Entry 5ML5 (X-ray diffraction, 1.90 A resolution); this record covers chain A.

[Chain A]
Name: Mitogen-activated protein kinase 14
Organism: Homo sapiens
Notes: EC 2.7.11.24
UniProt: Q16539 (MK14_HUMAN); numbering as in UniProt (aligned over 1-360)
Sequence (360 residues; each row starts with the number of its first residue):
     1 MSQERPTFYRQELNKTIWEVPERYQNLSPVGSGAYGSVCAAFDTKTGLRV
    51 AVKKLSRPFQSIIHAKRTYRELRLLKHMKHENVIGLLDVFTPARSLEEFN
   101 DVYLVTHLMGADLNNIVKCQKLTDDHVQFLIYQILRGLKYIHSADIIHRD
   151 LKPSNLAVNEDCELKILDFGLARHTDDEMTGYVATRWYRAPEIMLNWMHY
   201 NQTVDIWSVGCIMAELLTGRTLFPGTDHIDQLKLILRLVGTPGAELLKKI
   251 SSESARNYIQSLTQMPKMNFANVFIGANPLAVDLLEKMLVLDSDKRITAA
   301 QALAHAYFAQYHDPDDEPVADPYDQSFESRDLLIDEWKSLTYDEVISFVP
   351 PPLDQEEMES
Unresolved in the structure: 1-4, 33-34, 171-184, 264-269, 353-360
Ligand contacts: 1VI (3-(2,5-dimethoxyphenyl)-N-[4-[4-(4-fluorophenyl)-2-methylsulfanyl-1H-imidazol-5-yl]pyridin-2-yl]propanamide): V30, Y35, V38, A51, K53, L75, L86, L104, V105, T106, H107, L108, M109, G110, A111, N115, F169, G170
Curated features (UniProtKB/Swiss-Prot):
  - motif: T180 to Y182 (TXY)
  - active site: D168 (Proton acceptor)
  - binding site (ATP): V30 to V38, K53
  - modified residue: S2 (N-acetylserine), T16 (Phosphothreonine), K53 (N6-acetyllysine), K152 (N6-acetyllysine), T180 (Phosphothreonine), Y182 (Phosphotyrosine), T263 (Phosphothreonine), Y323 (Phosphotyrosine)
  - natural variant: A51 (A51V: In a gastric adenocarcinoma sample), P322 (P322R: In a lung adenocarcinoma sample)
  - mutagenesis: A34 (A34V: Lowered kinase activity), K53 (K53R: Loss of kinase activity), K54 (K54R: Impairs MAP2K6/MKK6-dependent autophosphorylation), Y69 (Y69H: Lowered kinase activity), D168 (D168A: Loss of kinase activity), T175 (T175A: No effect on either the kinase activity or tyrosine phosphorylation), D176 (D176A: Emulation of the active state. Increase in activity; when associated with S-327 or L-327), D177 (D177A: Loss of kinase activity), T180 (T180E: Loss of kinase activity), Y182 (Y182F: Loss of kinase activity), A320 (A320T: Lowered kinase activity), F327 (F327L: Emulation of the active state. Increase in activity; when associated with A-176; F327S: Emulation of the active state. Increase in activity; when associated with A-176), 1 further mutagenesis entry in UniProt
From the paper describing this entry:
  - binding site for 1VI: K53, T106, M109, F169
  - conformationally variable residues: F169

[Summary]
Bound to chain A: compound 1VI. Curated annotation (UniProt) lists active-site residue D168, 10 ATP-binding
residues and 13 mutagenesis sites. The paper reports a binding site for 1VI at K53, T106 and M109 among
others; conformational variability at F169.
Chain A is Mitogen-activated protein kinase 14 (Homo sapiens); the structure, Human p38alpha MAPK in complex
with imidazolyl pyridine inhibitor 11b, was determined by X-ray diffraction, deposited together with 5MQV.
